PDB entry 2RH9 | X-ray diffraction, 1.70 A resolution | chains A and B

# Chain A
Molecule: Tryptophan synthase alpha chain
From: Salmonella typhimurium
Notes: EC 4.2.1.20; fragment: tryptophan synthase, alpha chain
Reference sequence: P00929 (TRPA_SALTY); residue numbers follow UniProt; this construct covers 1-268
Sequence (268 residues; each row starts with the number of its first residue):
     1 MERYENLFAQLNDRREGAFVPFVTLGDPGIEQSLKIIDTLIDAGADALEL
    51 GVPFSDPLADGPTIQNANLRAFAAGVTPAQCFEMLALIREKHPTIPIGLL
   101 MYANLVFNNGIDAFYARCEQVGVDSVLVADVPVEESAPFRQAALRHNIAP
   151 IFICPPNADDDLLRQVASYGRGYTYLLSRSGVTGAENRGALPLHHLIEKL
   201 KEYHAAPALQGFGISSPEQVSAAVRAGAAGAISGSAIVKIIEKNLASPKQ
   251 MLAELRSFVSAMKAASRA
Disordered / not traced: 179-192
Small-molecule neighbours: indole-3-glycerol phosphate (IGP): Phe-22, Glu-49, Ala-59, Asp-60, Ile-64, Leu-100, Tyr-102, Ala-129, Ile-153, Tyr-175, Phe-212, Gly-213, Ile-214, Ile-232, Ser-233, Gly-234, Ser-235
Swiss-Prot annotation at these positions:
  - active site (Proton acceptor): Glu-49, Asp-60

# Chain B
Molecule: Tryptophan synthase beta chain
From: Salmonella typhimurium
Notes: EC 4.2.1.20; fragment: tryptophan synthase, beta chain
Reference sequence: P0A2K1 (TRPB_SALTY); numbering as in UniProt (aligned over 1-397)
Sequence (397 residues; each row starts with the number of its first residue):
     1 MTTLLNPYFGEFGGMYVPQILMPALNQLEEAFVSAQKDPEFQAQFADLLK
    51 NYAGRPTALTKCQNITAGTRTTLYLKREDLLHGGAHKTNQVLGQALLAKR
   101 MGKSEIIAETGAGQHGVASALASALLGLKCRIYMGAKDVERQSPNVFRMR
   151 LMGAEVIPVHSGSATLKDACNEALRDWSGSYETAHYMLGTAAGPHPYPTI
   201 VREFQRMIGEETKAQILDKEGRLPDAVIACVGGGSNAIGMFADFINDTSV
   251 GLIGVEPGGHGIETGEHGAPLKHGRVGIYFGMKAPMMQTADGQIEESYSI
   301 SAGLDFPSVGPQHAYLNSIGRADYVSITDDEALEAFKTLCRHEGIIPALE
   351 SSHALAHALKMMREQPEKEQLLVVNLSGRGDKDIFTVHDILKARGEI
Disordered / not traced: 1, 396-397
Glycans and other covalent adducts: pyridoxal phosphate (PLP) linked to Lys-87
Ion coordination: Na+: Gly-232, Phe-306, Ser-308
Small-molecule neighbours: pyridoxal phosphate (PLP): Ala-85, His-86, Gln-114, Gly-189, Thr-190, Cys-230, Val-231, Gly-232, Gly-233, Gly-234, Ser-235, Asn-236, Gly-303, Leu-304, Ala-348, Glu-350, Ser-351, Ser-377, Gly-378
Swiss-Prot annotation at these positions:
  - modified residue: Lys-87 (N6-(pyridoxal phosphate)lysine)

# How chain A and chain B interact
Residue-residue contacts - 62 pairs, chain A then chain B:
  Pro-53(A) / Gln-293(B)  hydrogen bond (backbone-side chain)
  Phe-54(A) / Gly-292(B)
  Phe-54(A) / Gln-293(B)
  Ser-55(A) / Lys-167(B)
  Ser-55(A) / Gln-293(B)  hydrogen bond (backbone-side chain)
  Ser-55(A) / Ile-294(B)  hydrogen bond (side chain-backbone)
  Asp-56(A) / Lys-167(B)  salt bridge
  Asp-56(A) / Asp-168(B)
  Asp-56(A) / Asn-171(B)  hydrogen bond
  Asp-56(A) / Tyr-279(B)
  Asp-56(A) / Ile-294(B)
  Pro-57(A) / Arg-175(B)  hydrogen bond (backbone-side chain)
  Leu-58(A) / Pro-18(B)
  Leu-58(A) / Leu-174(B)  hydrophobic
  Leu-58(A) / Arg-175(B)
  Ala-59(A) / Pro-18(B)  hydrophobic
  Asp-60(A) / Arg-175(B)  hydrogen bond (backbone-side chain)
  Gln-65(A) / Ser-161(B)
  Gln-65(A) / Arg-175(B)
  Leu-69(A) / Gly-162(B)
  Phe-72(A) / Gln-293(B)
  Thr-77(A) / Asp-291(B)
  Pro-78(A) / Asp-291(B)
  Pro-78(A) / Gln-293(B)
  Ala-103(A) / Ile-278(B)  hydrophobic
  Asn-104(A) / Gly-277(B)
  Asn-104(A) / Ile-278(B)  hydrogen bond (side chain-backbone)
  Asn-104(A) / Gln-288(B)  hydrogen bond
  Asn-104(A) / Gly-292(B)  hydrogen bond (side chain-backbone)
  Asn-104(A) / Ile-294(B)
  Leu-105(A) / Asp-291(B)
  Leu-105(A) / Gly-292(B)
  Phe-107(A) / Val-276(B)
  Phe-107(A) / Ile-278(B)  hydrophobic
  Phe-107(A) / Lys-283(B)
  Asn-108(A) / Arg-275(B)  hydrogen bond
  Asn-108(A) / Gln-288(B)
  Asn-108(A) / Ala-290(B)  hydrogen bond (side chain-backbone)
  Asn-108(A) / Asp-291(B)
  Asn-108(A) / Gly-292(B)
  Ala-129(A) / Pro-18(B)
  Asp-130(A) / Tyr-16(B)
  Asp-130(A) / Val-17(B)  hydrogen bond (backbone-backbone)
  Asp-130(A) / Pro-18(B)
  Pro-132(A) / Met-15(B)
  Pro-132(A) / Val-17(B)
  Pro-132(A) / Gln-19(B)
  Pro-132(A) / Met-22(B)  hydrophobic
  Val-133(A) / Gln-19(B)  hydrogen bond (backbone-side chain)
  Glu-134(A) / Gln-19(B)  hydrogen bond
  Glu-134(A) / Met-22(B)
  Glu-135(A) / Tyr-8(B)  hydrogen bond
  Glu-135(A) / Gly-14(B)
  Glu-135(A) / Met-15(B)  hydrogen bond (side chain-backbone)
  Glu-135(A) / Tyr-16(B)
  Pro-155(A) / Gln-19(B)
  Pro-155(A) / Ile-20(B)  hydrophobic
  Pro-156(A) / Ile-20(B)
  Asn-157(A) / Ile-20(B)  hydrogen bond (side chain-backbone)
  Asn-157(A) / Pro-23(B)
  Asn-157(A) / Tyr-181(B)  hydrogen bond
  Leu-162(A) / Gln-19(B)
Interface residues without a listed pair, chain A (32 interface residues in all): Val-131, Phe-139, Ile-153, Leu-177
Interface residues without a listed pair, chain B (34 interface residues in all): Glu-11, Glu-172, Met-286, Thr-289

# In short
The interface between chain A and chain B involves 32 residues on one side and 34 on the other; the contacts
include 18 hydrogen bonds and 1 salt bridge. Among the polar pairs are Asp-56(A)/Lys-167(B),
Pro-53(A)/Gln-293(B) and Ser-55(A)/Gln-293(B). Bound to chain A: indole-3-glycerol phosphate.
Chain A is Tryptophan synthase alpha chain and chain B is Tryptophan synthase beta chain, both from Salmonella
typhimurium; the structure, Tryptophan synthase complexed with IGP, internal aldimine, pH 9.0, was determined
by X-ray diffraction.
